Entry 6RIQ (electron microscopy, 3.10 A resolution); this record covers chains B and V of the 22 polymer chains in the assembly.

[Chain B]
Protein: MinC
Source organism: Pseudomonas aeruginosa
UniProt: A0A2R4B4N7 (A0A2R4B4N7_PSEAI); residue numbers follow UniProt; this construct covers 120-263
Amino-acid sequence (144 residues; numbered 120 to 263; the number before each row is that of its first residue):
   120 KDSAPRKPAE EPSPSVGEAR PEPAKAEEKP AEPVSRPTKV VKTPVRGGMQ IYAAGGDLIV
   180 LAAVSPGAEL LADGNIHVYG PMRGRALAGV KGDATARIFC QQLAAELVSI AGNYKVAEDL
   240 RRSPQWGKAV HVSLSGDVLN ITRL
Not modelled in the structure: 120-155, 263

[Chain V]
Protein: Site-determining protein
Source organism: Pseudomonas aeruginosa
UniProt: A0A071KWM5 (A0A071KWM5_PSEAI); residue numbers follow UniProt; this construct covers 1-271
Amino-acid sequence (271 residues; numbered 1 to 271; the number before each row is that of its first residue):
     1 MAKILVVTSG KGGVGKTTTS AAIGTGLALR GFKTVIVDFD VGLRNLDLIM GCERRVVYDF
    61 VNVVNGEATL TQALIKDKRL ENLHVLAASQ TRDKDALTKE GVEKVMAELR KDFEYIICDS
   121 PAGIEKGAHL AMYFADEAIV VTNPEVSSVR DSDRMLGLLA SKSQRAEKGE EPIKEHLLLT
   181 RYNPERVTKG EMLSVDDVEE ILAIRLLGVI PESQAVLKAS NQGVPVILDE QSDAGQAYSD
   241 AVDRLLGKEI PHRFLDVQKK GFLQRLFGGR E
Not modelled in the structure: 1, 256-271
Sequence notes: conflict S194 (Gly in A0A071KWM5)
Metal / ion sites: Mg2+: T17 (together with ATP)
Residues lining bound ligands:
  - ATP (adenosine-5'-triphosphate), molecule 1: K11, G12, E145
  - ATP, molecule 2: G12, G13, V14, G15, K16, T17, T18, D40, N45, A122, T180, R181, I210, P211, E212, S213, V216, L217

[Chain B / chain V interface]
Contacting residue pairs - 9 pairs, chain B then chain V:
  R240(B) with E230(V), hydrogen bond (side chain-backbone); Q231(V); Q236(V); R253(V), hydrogen bond (backbone-side chain)
  R241(B) with S239(V); D240(V), salt bridge; D243(V), salt bridge; R253(V), hydrogen bond (backbone-side chain)
  S242(B) with R253(V)
Other interface residues (no listed pair), chain B (4 interface residues in all): P243
Other interface residues (no listed pair), chain V (9 interface residues in all): S232, P251

[Overview]
4 residues of chain B face 9 of chain V across their interface; the contacts include 3 hydrogen bonds and 2
salt bridges. Polar contacts include R241(B)-D240(V), R241(B)-D243(V) and R240(B)-E230(V). Bound to chain V:
ATP.
Here chain B is MinC and chain V is Site-determining protein, both from Pseudomonas aeruginosa. Entry 6RIQ
(MinCD filament from Pseudomonas aeruginosa) was determined by electron microscopy.
